Entry 2QD8 (X-ray diffraction, 1.35 A resolution); this record covers chains A and B.

# Chain A
Protein: Protease
From: Human immunodeficiency virus 1
Notes: EC 3.4.23.16
UniProtKB: P03367 (POL_HV1BR); residues 1-99 here correspond to UniProt positions 501-599 (UniProt number = residue number + 500)
Sequence (99 residues; each row starts with the number of its first residue):
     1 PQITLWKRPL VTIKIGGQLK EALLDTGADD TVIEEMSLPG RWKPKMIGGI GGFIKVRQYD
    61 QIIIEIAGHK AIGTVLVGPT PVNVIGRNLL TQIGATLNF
Differences from the reference sequence: engineered mutation Lys7 (Gln507 in P03367), Ile33 (Leu533 in P03367), Ile63 (Leu563 in P03367), Ala67 (Cys567 in P03367), Val84 (Ile584 in P03367), Ala95 (Cys595 in P03367)
Bound ions: Na+ near Asp60 (its only coordinating residue here)
Small-molecule neighbours: rl-98065 (065; (3r,3as,6ar)-hexahydrofuro[2,3-b]furan-3-yl(2S,3R)-3-hydroxy-4-(N-isobutylbenzo[d][1,3]dioxole-5-sulfonamido)-1-phenylbutan-2-ylcarbamate): Arg8, Leu23, Asp25, Gly27, Ala28, Asp29, Asp30, Val32, Ile47, Gly48, Gly49, Ile50, Pro81, Val82, Val84
Curated features (UniProtKB/Swiss-Prot):
  - region (Dimerization of protease): Pro1 to Leu5, Gly49 to Lys55, Asn88 to Gly94, Thr96 to Phe99
  - active site: Asp25 (For protease activity)
  - site: Phe99 (Cleavage)
From the paper describing this entry:
  - binding site for rl-98065: Val84

# Chain B
Protein: Protease
From: Human immunodeficiency virus 1
Notes: EC 3.4.23.16
UniProtKB: P03367 (POL_HV1BR); residues 101-199 here correspond to UniProt positions 501-599 (UniProt number = residue number + 400)
Sequence (99 residues; numbered 101 to 199; the number before each row is that of its first residue):
   101 PQITLWKRPL VTIKIGGQLK EALLDTGADD TVIEEMSLPG RWKPKMIGGI GGFIKVRQYD
   161 QIIIEIAGHK AIGTVLVGPT PVNVIGRNLL TQIGATLNF
Differences from the reference sequence: engineered mutation Lys107 (Gln507 in P03367), Ile133 (Leu533 in P03367), Ile163 (Leu563 in P03367), Ala167 (Cys567 in P03367), Val184 (Ile584 in P03367), Ala195 (Cys595 in P03367)
Small-molecule neighbours: rl-98065 (065; (3r,3as,6ar)-hexahydrofuro[2,3-b]furan-3-yl(2S,3R)-3-hydroxy-4-(N-isobutylbenzo[d][1,3]dioxole-5-sulfonamido)-1-phenylbutan-2-ylcarbamate): Arg108, Leu123, Asp125, Gly127, Ala128, Asp129, Asp130, Val132, Ile147, Gly148, Gly149, Ile150, Pro181, Val182, Val184
Curated features (UniProtKB/Swiss-Prot):
  - region (Dimerization of protease): Pro101 to Leu105, Gly149 to Lys155, Asn188 to Gly194, Thr196 to Phe199
  - active site: Asp125 (For protease activity)
  - site: Phe199 (Cleavage)

# Chain A / chain B interface
Residue-residue contacts (102; chain A residue first):
  Pro1(A) - Leu197(B)
  Pro1(A) - Asn198(B)
  Pro1(A) - Phe199(B)  hydrogen bond (backbone-backbone)
  Gln2(A) - Thr196(B)
  Gln2(A) - Leu197(B)
  Gln2(A) - Asn198(B)  hydrogen bond
  Ile3(A) - Thr196(B)
  Ile3(A) - Leu197(B)  hydrogen bond (backbone-backbone)
  Ile3(A) - Phe199(B)  hydrophobic
  Leu5(A) - Arg187(B)  hydrogen bond (backbone-side chain)
  Leu5(A) - Thr191(B)
  Leu5(A) - Ala195(B)
  Trp6(A) - Arg187(B)  hydrogen bond (backbone-side chain)
  Trp6(A) - Thr191(B)
  Lys7(A) - Arg187(B)
  Arg8(A) - Asp129(B)  salt bridge
  Arg8(A) - Arg187(B)
  Pro9(A) - Thr126(B)
  Pro9(A) - Arg187(B)
  Leu23(A) - Gly127(B)
  Leu24(A) - Thr126(B)  hydrogen bond (backbone-side chain)
  Leu24(A) - Leu197(B)  hydrophobic
  Leu24(A) - Phe199(B)  hydrophobic
  Asp25(A) - Asp125(B)
  Asp25(A) - Thr126(B)
  Asp25(A) - Gly127(B)  hydrogen bond (side chain-backbone)
  Thr26(A) - Leu105(B)
  Thr26(A) - Pro109(B)
  Thr26(A) - Leu124(B)  hydrogen bond (side chain-backbone)
  Thr26(A) - Asp125(B)
  Thr26(A) - Thr126(B)  hydrogen bond (backbone-side chain)
  Thr26(A) - Leu197(B)
  Gly27(A) - Leu123(B)
  Gly27(A) - Leu124(B)
  Gly27(A) - Asp125(B)  hydrogen bond (backbone-side chain)
  Asp29(A) - Arg108(B)  salt bridge
  Ile47(A) - Ile150(B)  hydrophobic
  Gly49(A) - Ile150(B)
  Gly49(A) - Pro181(B)
  Ile50(A) - Ile147(B)  hydrophobic
  Ile50(A) - Gly149(B)
  Ile50(A) - Ile150(B)  hydrogen bond (backbone-backbone)
  Ile50(A) - Gly151(B)  hydrogen bond (backbone-backbone)
  Ile50(A) - Gly152(B)
  Ile50(A) - Ile154(B)  hydrophobic
  Ile50(A) - Pro179(B)
  Ile50(A) - Thr180(B)
  Ile50(A) - Pro181(B)
  Gly51(A) - Ile150(B)  hydrogen bond (backbone-backbone)
  Gly51(A) - Gly151(B)
  Gly51(A) - Gly152(B)
  Gly51(A) - Ile154(B)
  Gly52(A) - Ile150(B)
  Gly52(A) - Gly151(B)
  Ile54(A) - Ile150(B)
  Ile54(A) - Gly151(B)
  Ala67(A) - Phe199(B)  hydrophobic
  His69(A) - Phe199(B)
  Thr80(A) - Ile150(B)
  Pro81(A) - Gly149(B)
  Pro81(A) - Ile150(B)
  Arg87(A) - Leu105(B)  hydrogen bond (side chain-backbone)
  Arg87(A) - Trp106(B)  hydrogen bond (side chain-backbone)
  Arg87(A) - Lys107(B)
  Arg87(A) - Arg108(B)
  Arg87(A) - Pro109(B)
  Leu90(A) - Leu105(B)  hydrophobic
  Thr91(A) - Leu105(B)
  Thr91(A) - Trp106(B)
  Gln92(A) - Trp106(B)
  Ile93(A) - Phe199(B)
  Gly94(A) - Asn198(B)
  Gly94(A) - Phe199(B)
  Ala95(A) - Leu105(B)
  Ala95(A) - Asn198(B)
  Ala95(A) - Phe199(B)  hydrophobic
  Thr96(A) - Gln102(B)
  Thr96(A) - Ile103(B)
  Thr96(A) - Thr104(B)
  Thr96(A) - Thr196(B)
  Thr96(A) - Leu197(B)
  Thr96(A) - Asn198(B)  hydrogen bond (backbone-backbone)
  Leu97(A) - Pro101(B)
  Leu97(A) - Gln102(B)
  Leu97(A) - Ile103(B)  hydrogen bond (backbone-backbone)
  Leu97(A) - Leu124(B)  hydrophobic
  Leu97(A) - Thr126(B)
  Leu97(A) - Thr196(B)
  Asn98(A) - Pro101(B)
  Asn98(A) - Gln102(B)  hydrogen bond
  Asn98(A) - Gly194(B)
  Asn98(A) - Ala195(B)
  Asn98(A) - Thr196(B)  hydrogen bond (backbone-backbone)
  Asn98(A) - Asn198(B)
  Phe99(A) - Pro101(B)  hydrogen bond (backbone-backbone)
  Phe99(A) - Ile103(B)  hydrophobic
  Phe99(A) - Leu124(B)  hydrophobic
  Phe99(A) - Ala167(B)  hydrophobic
  Phe99(A) - His169(B)
  Phe99(A) - Ile193(B)
  Phe99(A) - Gly194(B)
  Phe99(A) - Ala195(B)  hydrophobic
Other interface residues (no listed pair), chain A (40 interface residues in all): Thr4, Val32, Gly48, Phe53, Pro79
Other interface residues (no listed pair), chain B (37 interface residues in all): Val132, Leu190

# Overview
40 residues of chain A and 37 residues of chain B are in contact, with 20 hydrogen bonds and 2 salt bridges.
Polar contacts include Arg8(A)-Asp129(B), Asp29(A)-Arg108(B) and Gln2(A)-Asn198(B). Rl-98065 is bound between
chain A and chain B. From the paper: a binding site for rl-98065 at Val84(A).
Both chains are Protease (Human immunodeficiency virus 1). Entry 2QD8 (HIV-1 Protease Mutant I84V with potent
Antiviral inhibitor GRL-98065) was determined by X-ray diffraction, deposited together with 2QCI, 2QD6, 2QD7
and 2Z4O.
